PDB entry 8JW0 | electron microscopy, 2.90 A resolution | chains d and l of the 29 polymer chains in the assembly

[Chain d]
Protein: Photosystem I PsaD
Organism: Amphidinium carterae
Sequence (257 residues; numbered 1 to 257; the number before each row is that of its first residue):
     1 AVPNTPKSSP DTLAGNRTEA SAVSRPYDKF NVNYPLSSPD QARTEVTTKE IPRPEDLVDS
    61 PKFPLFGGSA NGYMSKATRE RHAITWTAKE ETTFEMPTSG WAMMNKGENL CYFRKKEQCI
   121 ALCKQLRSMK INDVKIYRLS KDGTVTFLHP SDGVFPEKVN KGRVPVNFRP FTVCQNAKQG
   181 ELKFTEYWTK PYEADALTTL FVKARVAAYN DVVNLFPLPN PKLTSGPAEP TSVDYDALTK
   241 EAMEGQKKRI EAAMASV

[Chain l]
Protein: Photosystem I PsaL
Organism: Amphidinium carterae
Sequence (253 residues; numbered 206 to 458; the number before each row is that of its first residue):
   206 VLPYMENIPR AIVEKEALEG VLAMTPREQW EDPPEDSVLY TLKVYAETYG EGKATKMPWW
   266 DWLYMRFELP DANEVSAEKI KLMEDDAKIQ RRMMEGKIPL YVPILGVPIY TGMTLDWKPE
   326 AELFAGDQIR SPISDSRFAK NFIGNTAFYR EGLENWQRGL EIGMAHGYFL VGPFTTLGPL
   386 RNTPEAATVG LLSACAVIGI VSVGGLLFGA TVKPRAFDKD GATAGSGFTE IINWHAVGGL
   446 GGAGFCHLLL TLF
Metal / ion sites: chlorophyll a Mg site 1 near P308 (its only coordinating residue here); chlorophyll a Mg site 2 near E366 (its only coordinating residue here)
Ligand contacts:
  - beta-carotene (BCR), molecule 1: F353, I367, H371, V406, G409, G410, L412, F413, F433, I437, H440
  - beta-carotene (BCR), molecule 2: L365, M369, A370, Y373, F374, V442, G446, G447, F450
  - beta-carotene (BCR), molecule 3: F379, S398, A401, V402, I405
  - chlorophyll a (CLA), molecule 1: W265, L268, Y269, F272
  - chlorophyll a (CLA), molecule 2: W267, L268, R271, F272
  - chlorophyll a (CLA), molecule 3: I303, P304, L305, Y306, V307, P308, G311, P313, M318, L320, W322, S336, P337, I338
  - chlorophyll a (CLA), molecule 4: V307, P308, I309, L310, G311, P313
  - chlorophyll a (CLA), molecule 5: I334, S336, I338, S339, F343, A344, F347, I348
  - chlorophyll a (CLA), molecule 6: I338, F343, F347, T351, A352, F353, E366, I367, A370, H371, F374
  - chlorophyll a (CLA), molecule 7: F347, N350, T351, R355, L358, Q362, E366, M369, A370, F450
  - chlorophyll a (CLA), molecule 8: H371, F374, L375, V402, V406, F413, T416, V417
  - chlorophyll a (CLA), molecule 9: Y373, F374, G377, P378, T380, T381, L382, F450, C451, L454, L455, L457, F458
  - chlorophyll a (CLA), molecule 10: F374, L375, P378, F379, L382, G383, P384, R386
  - chlorophyll a (CLA), molecule 11: P384, L385, V394, L397, S398
  - chlorophyll a (CLA), molecule 12: T393, L396, L397, C400, L445, G446, G449, H452, L453, T456
  - chlorophyll a (CLA), molecule 13: L397, C400, A401, G404, I405, S407, V408, N438, A441, V442, L445
  - chlorophyll a (CLA), molecule 14: I405, V406, G409, L412, F413
  - chlorophyll a (CLA), molecule 15: S431, T434, E435, N438, W439, V442
  - Dinoxanthin (UIX; [(1S,5R)-3,3,5-trimethyl-5-oxidanyl-4-[(3E,5E,7E,9E,11E,13E,15E,17E)-3,7,12,16-tetramethyl-18-[(1S,4S,6R)-2,2,6-trimethyl-4-oxidanyl-7-oxabicyclo[4.1.0]heptan-1-yl]octadeca-1,3,5,7,9,11,13,15,17-nonaenylidene]cyclohexyl] ethanoate), molecule 1: L305, V307, I309, T316
  - Dinoxanthin (UIX), molecule 2: W361, W439, L453, L457

[How chain d and chain l interact]
Contacting residue pairs - 68 pairs, chain d then chain l:
  A1(d) - D340(l)
  A1(d) - K345(l)
  V2(d) - K345(l)
  V2(d) - G349(l)
  V2(d) - Y354(l)  hydrophobic
  P3(d) - S339(l)
  P3(d) - A344(l)
  P3(d) - K345(l)
  P3(d) - I348(l)  hydrophobic
  N4(d) - D332(l)
  N4(d) - Q333(l)  hydrogen bond (side chain-backbone)
  N4(d) - I334(l)  hydrogen bond (side chain-backbone)
  N4(d) - S339(l)  hydrogen bond (backbone-backbone)
  T5(d) - D332(l)
  T5(d) - Q333(l)
  K7(d) - Y354(l)
  K7(d) - E356(l)  salt bridge
  T12(d) - P419(l)
  T12(d) - R420(l)
  T12(d) - A421(l)
  G15(d) - R420(l)
  N16(d) - R420(l)
  E55(d) - E327(l)
  L57(d) - A326(l)
  V58(d) - E325(l)
  V58(d) - A326(l)
  F63(d) - L328(l)  hydrophobic
  F63(d) - F329(l)  hydrophobic
  P64(d) - F329(l)
  L65(d) - R297(l)
  L65(d) - E300(l)
  F66(d) - L328(l)
  F66(d) - F329(l)  hydrophobic
  G67(d) - M299(l)
  G67(d) - E300(l)
  G67(d) - G301(l)
  G67(d) - W322(l)
  G67(d) - K323(l)
  G68(d) - W322(l)  hydrogen bond (backbone-side chain)
  G68(d) - P324(l)
  G68(d) - L328(l)
  S69(d) - W322(l)
  S69(d) - A330(l)
  S69(d) - G331(l)
  S69(d) - I334(l)
  A70(d) - G331(l)
  A70(d) - I334(l)  hydrophobic
  G72(d) - F329(l)
  G72(d) - G331(l)
  Y73(d) - E327(l)  hydrogen bond
  Y73(d) - F329(l)  hydrogen bond (backbone-backbone)
  Y73(d) - A330(l)
  Y73(d) - G331(l)  hydrogen bond (backbone-backbone)
  Y73(d) - D332(l)
  M74(d) - G331(l)
  M74(d) - D332(l)
  S75(d) - E327(l)
  S75(d) - A330(l)
  S75(d) - D332(l)  hydrogen bond
  S75(d) - Q333(l)  hydrogen bond
  E91(d) - R297(l)  salt bridge
  M96(d) - F329(l)  hydrophobic
  W101(d) - E300(l)
  M103(d) - R297(l)
  M103(d) - E300(l)
  L110(d) - F329(l)
  C111(d) - F329(l)  hydrophobic
  Y112(d) - F329(l)
Interface residues without a listed pair, chain d (35 interface residues in all): S8, P54, N71, A102

[In short]
The interface between chain d and chain l involves 35 residues on one side and 28 on the other, with 9
hydrogen bonds and 2 salt bridges. Polar contacts include K7(d)-E356(l), E91(d)-R297(l) and N4(d)-Q333(l).
Here chain d is Photosystem I PsaD and chain l is Photosystem I PsaL, both from Amphidinium carterae. Entry
8JW0 (PSI-AcpPCI supercomplex from Amphidinium carterae) was determined by electron microscopy (same
publication as 8JZE and 8JZF).
